Entry 5T1M (X-ray diffraction, 2.53 A resolution); this record covers chains A and E of the 3 polymer chains in the assembly.

# Chain A
Name: Cetuximab fab light chain
From: Mus musculus, Homo sapiens
Notes: antibody fragment or engineered binder
Sequence (213 residues; row label = number of the first residue in the row):
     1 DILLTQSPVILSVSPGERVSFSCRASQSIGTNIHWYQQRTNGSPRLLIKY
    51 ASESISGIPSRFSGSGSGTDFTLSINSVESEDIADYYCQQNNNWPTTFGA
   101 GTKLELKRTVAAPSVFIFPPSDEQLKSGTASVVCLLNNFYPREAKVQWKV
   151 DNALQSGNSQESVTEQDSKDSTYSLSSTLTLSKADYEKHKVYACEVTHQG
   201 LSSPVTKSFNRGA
Disulfide bonds: C23-C88, C134-C194

# Chain E
Name: Cyclic peptide cqydlstrrlkc
Sequence (12 residues; each row starts with the number of its first residue):
     1 CQYDLSTRRLKC
Disulfide bonds: C1-C12
What the authors report for this chain:
  - conformationally variable residues (side-chain flip): R8

# Interface between chain A and chain E
Residue-residue contacts (15; chain A residue first):
  V9(A) - C1(E)
  Q38(A) - Y3(E)
  R39(A) - R9(E)
  T40(A) - T7(E)
  T40(A) - R8(E)
  T40(A) - R9(E)  hydrogen bond
  N41(A) - R8(E)  hydrogen bond (backbone-backbone)
  A84(A) - R9(E)  hydrogen bond (backbone-side chain)
  D85(A) - R9(E)  salt bridge
  D85(A) - L10(E)  hydrogen bond (side chain-backbone)
  Y87(A) - L10(E)
  A100(A) - L10(E)
  K103(A) - R9(E)
  K103(A) - L10(E)  hydrogen bond (side chain-backbone)
  E165(A) - R9(E)  salt bridge
Also at the interface, not in a pair above, chain A (15 interface residues in all): I10, G101, T102, L104
Also at the interface, not in a pair above, chain E (7 interface residues in all): C12
Interface features reported in the paper:
  - interface residues, chain E: Y3(E)

# Overview
The interface between chain A and chain E involves 15 residues on one side and 7 on the other; the contacts
include 5 hydrogen bonds and 2 salt bridges. Among the polar pairs are D85(A)-R9(E), E165(A)-R9(E) and
T40(A)-R9(E). From the paper: the interface residue Y3(E); conformational variability at R8(E).
Here chain A is Cetuximab fab light chain (Mus musculus, Homo sapiens) and chain E is Cyclic peptide
cqydlstrrlkc. Entry 5T1M (Cetuximab Fab in complex with CQYDLSTRRLKC) was determined by X-ray diffraction
together with 5ETU, 5EUK, 5F88, 5FF6, 5I2I, 5IOP and 7 further entries from the same study.
